8TRG - chains A and L of the 11 polymer chains in the assembly; structure by electron microscopy, 2.93 A resolution.

Chain A:
Protein: Protein RecA
Source organism: Escherichia coli
Reference sequence: P0A7G6 (RECA_ECOLI); residues 0-352 here correspond to UniProt positions 1-353 (UniProt number = residue number + 1)
Sequence (379 residues; each row starts with the number of its first residue; numbers below 1 keep their minus sign (Met-26 is residue -26)):
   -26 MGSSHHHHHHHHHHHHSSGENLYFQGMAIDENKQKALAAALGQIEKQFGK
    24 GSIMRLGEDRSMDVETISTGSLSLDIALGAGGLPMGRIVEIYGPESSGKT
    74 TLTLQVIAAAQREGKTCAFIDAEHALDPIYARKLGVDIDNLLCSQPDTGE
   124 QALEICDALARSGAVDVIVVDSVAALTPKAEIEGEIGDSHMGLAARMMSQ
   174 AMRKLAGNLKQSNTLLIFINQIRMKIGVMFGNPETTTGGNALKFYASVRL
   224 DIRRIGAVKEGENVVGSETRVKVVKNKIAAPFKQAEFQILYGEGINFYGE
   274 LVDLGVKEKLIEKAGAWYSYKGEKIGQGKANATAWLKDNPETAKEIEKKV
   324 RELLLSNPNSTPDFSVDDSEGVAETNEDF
Disordered / not traced: -26 to 2, 328-352
Construct notes: expression tag (-26 to -1)
Swiss-Prot annotation at these positions:
  - binding site (ATP): Gly66 to Thr73
Bound ions: Mg2+: Thr73 (together with ATP-gamma-S)
Ligand contacts:
  - ATP-gamma-S (AGS; phosphothiophosphoric acid-adenylate ester), molecule 1: Pro67, Glu68, Ser69, Ser70, Gly71, Lys72, Thr73, Thr74, Asp100, Tyr103, Ser240, Tyr264
  - ATP-gamma-S (AGS), molecule 2: Phe217, Lys248, Asn249, Lys250, Ile251, Ala252, Ala253, Pro254

Chain L:
Molecule: 27-nt DNA strand
Sequence (27 nucleotides; row label = number of the first residue in the row):
  1002 TGGTGGTGGTGGTGGTGGTGGTGGTGG

Interface between chain A and chain L:
Pairs across the interface (18):
  Met164(A) - DG1024(L)  base contact
  Met164(A) - DG1025(L)  base contact
  Gly165(A) - DG1024(L)  sugar contact
  Ala168(A) - DG1024(L)  phosphate contact
  Ala168(A) - DG1025(L)  phosphate contact
  Arg169(A) - DT1023(L)  hydrogen bond to the base
  Arg169(A) - DG1024(L)  base contact
  Ser172(A) - DG1024(L)  phosphate contact
  Arg176(A) - DG1024(L)  salt bridge to the phosphate
  Arg196(A) - DG1028(L)  phosphate contact
  Met197(A) - DG1027(L)  sugar contact
  Met197(A) - DG1028(L)  phosphate contact
  Lys198(A) - DT1026(L)  base contact
  Ile199(A) - DG1027(L)  base contact
  Ile199(A) - DG1028(L)  base contact
  Gly212(A) - DG1025(L)  phosphate contact
  Gly212(A) - DT1026(L)  phosphate contact
  Asn213(A) - DG1025(L)  hydrogen bond to the phosphate
Interface residues without a listed pair, chain A (13 interface residues in all): Gly211

Summary:
Chain A and chain L form an interface of 13 and 6 residues respectively; the contacts include 2 hydrogen bonds
and 1 salt bridge. Polar contacts include Arg169(A)-DT1023(L), Asn213(A)-DG1025(L) and Arg176(A)-DG1024(L).
Ligands of chain A: ATP-gamma-S.
Here chain A is Protein RecA (Escherichia coli) and chain L is a 27-nt DNA strand. Entry 8TRG (Structure of
full-length LexA bound to a RecA filament) was determined by electron microscopy.
